7ZIT - chains A and B of the 4 polymer chains in the assembly; structure by X-ray diffraction, 1.79 A resolution.

Chain A (and B):
Protein: 14-3-3 protein zeta/delta
Organism: Homo sapiens
Notes: chain B of this document is another copy of the same molecule, construct and numbering; everything in this record applies to it too
UniProtKB: P63104 (1433Z_HUMAN); numbering as in UniProt (aligned over 1-230)
Amino-acid sequence (230 residues; row label = number of the first residue in the row):
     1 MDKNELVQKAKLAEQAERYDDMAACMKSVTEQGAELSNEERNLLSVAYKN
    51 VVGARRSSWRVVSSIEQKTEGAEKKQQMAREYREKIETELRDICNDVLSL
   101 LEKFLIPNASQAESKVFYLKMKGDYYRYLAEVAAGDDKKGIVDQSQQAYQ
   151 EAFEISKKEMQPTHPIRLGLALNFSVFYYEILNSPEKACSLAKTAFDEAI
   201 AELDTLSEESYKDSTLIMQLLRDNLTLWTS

Chain A / chain B interface:
Pairs across the interface - 36 pairs, chain A then chain B:
  Glu-5(A) with Met-78(B)
  Gln-8(A) with Met-78(B)
  Lys-9(A) with Met-78(B); Tyr-82(B)
  Leu-12(A) with Ile-65(B), hydrophobic; Met-78(B), hydrophobic; Ala-79(B), hydrophobic
  Ala-13(A) with Tyr-82(B)
  Gln-15(A) with Val-61(B)
  Ala-16(A) with Ser-58(B), hydrogen bond (backbone-side chain); Val-62(B), hydrophobic
  Arg-18(A) with Ser-58(B); Tyr-82(B), hydrogen bond; Ile-86(B); Glu-89(B), salt bridge
  Asp-21(A) with Tyr-82(B), hydrogen bond; Lys-85(B), salt bridge
  Ser-58(A) with Ala-16(B), hydrogen bond (side chain-backbone); Arg-18(B)
  Val-61(A) with Gln-15(B); Ala-16(B)
  Val-62(A) with Ala-16(B), hydrophobic
  Ile-65(A) with Leu-12(B), hydrophobic; Gln-15(B)
  Met-78(A) with Gln-8(B); Lys-9(B); Leu-12(B), hydrophobic
  Ala-79(A) with Leu-12(B), hydrophobic
  Tyr-82(A) with Leu-12(B), hydrophobic; Ala-13(B); Arg-18(B), hydrogen bond; Asp-21(B), hydrogen bond
  Lys-85(A) with Arg-18(B); Asp-21(B)
  Ile-86(A) with Arg-18(B)
  Glu-89(A) with Arg-18(B), salt bridge
Interface residues without a listed pair, chain A (21 interface residues in all): Arg-55, Lys-75
Interface residues without a listed pair, chain B (21 interface residues in all): Glu-5, Arg-55, Lys-75

In short:
Chain A and chain B each contribute 21 residues to their interface; the contacts include 6 hydrogen bonds and
3 salt bridges. Polar pairs include Arg-18(A)/Glu-89(B), Asp-21(A)/Lys-85(B) and Ala-16(A)/Ser-58(B).
Both chains are 14-3-3 protein zeta/delta (Homo sapiens). Entry 7ZIT (14-3-3 in complex with SARS-COV2 N
phospho-peptide) was determined by X-ray diffraction.
